Entry 7SZO (X-ray diffraction, 2.80 A resolution); this record covers chains C and E of the 5 polymer chains in the assembly.

[Chain C]
Molecule: Chaperone protein FimC
Source organism: Escherichia coli
UniProtKB: P31697 (FIMC_ECOLI); residues 1-205 here correspond to UniProt positions 37-241 (UniProt number = residue number + 36)
Sequence (205 residues; each row starts with the number of its first residue):
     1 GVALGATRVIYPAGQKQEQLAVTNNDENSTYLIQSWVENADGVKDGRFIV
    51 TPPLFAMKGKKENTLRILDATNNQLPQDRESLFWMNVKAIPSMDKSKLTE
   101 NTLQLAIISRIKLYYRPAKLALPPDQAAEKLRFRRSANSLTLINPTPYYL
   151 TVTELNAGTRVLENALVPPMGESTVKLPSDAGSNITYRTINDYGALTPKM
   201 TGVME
Disordered / not traced: 93-99

[Chain E]
Molecule: FimF protein
Source organism: Escherichia coli
UniProtKB: A0A1M0WRP3 (A0A1M0WRP3_ECOLX); residues 1-154 here correspond to UniProt positions 23-176 (UniProt number = residue number + 22)
Sequence (154 residues; numbered 1 to 154; the number before each row is that of its first residue):
     1 ADSTITIRGYVRDNGCSVAAESTNFTVDLMENAAKQFNNIGATTPVVPFR
    51 ILLSPCGNAVSAVKVGFTGVADSHNANLLALENTVSAAAGLGIQLLNEQQ
   101 NQIPLNAPSSALSWTTLTPGKPNTLNFYARLMATQVPVTAGHINATATFT
   151 LEYQ
Disulfides: Cys16-Cys56

[Chain C / chain E interface]
Contacting residue pairs (69; chain C residue first):
  Gly1(C) with Ser17(E); Val18(E)
  Val2(C) with Cys16(E); Ser17(E), hydrogen bond (backbone-side chain); Val18(E), hydrogen bond (backbone-backbone)
  Ala3(C) with Cys16(E); Ser17(E)
  Gly5(C) with Arg12(E); Asn14(E)
  Ala6(C) with Arg12(E)
  Thr7(C) with Asp13(E); Asn14(E); Gly15(E)
  Arg8(C) with Gln154(E), hydrogen bond (side chain-backbone)
  Asn25(C) with Ser17(E); Pro55(E)
  Trp84(C) with Glu152(E)
  Lys88(C) with Thr148(E)
  Glu100(C) with Asn24(E); Phe25(E)
  Asn101(C) with Asn24(E); Phe25(E), hydrogen bond (backbone-backbone); His142(E); Ile143(E), hydrogen bond (side chain-backbone); Asn144(E)
  Thr102(C) with Thr23(E); Ile143(E); Asn144(E); Ala145(E), hydrogen bond (backbone-backbone)
  Leu103(C) with Ser22(E); Thr23(E), hydrogen bond (backbone-backbone); Ala145(E), hydrophobic; Thr146(E); Ala147(E)
  Gln104(C) with Ala145(E); Thr146(E); Ala147(E), hydrogen bond (backbone-backbone)
  Leu105(C) with Ala20(E), hydrophobic; Glu21(E); Phe49(E), hydrophobic; Ala147(E)
  Ala106(C) with Ala147(E), hydrogen bond (backbone-backbone); Thr148(E); Phe149(E), hydrogen bond (backbone-backbone)
  Ile107(C) with Val18(E), hydrophobic; Ala20(E), hydrophobic; Phe149(E)
  Ile108(C) with Thr148(E); Phe149(E), hydrogen bond (backbone-backbone); Thr150(E); Leu151(E), hydrogen bond (backbone-backbone)
  Ser109(C) with Leu151(E)
  Arg110(C) with Leu151(E), hydrogen bond (backbone-backbone); Glu152(E), salt bridge; Tyr153(E), hydrogen bond (backbone-backbone)
  Ile111(C) with Tyr153(E), hydrophobic
  Lys112(C) with Gln154(E), hydrogen bond (side chain-backbone)
  Thr151(C) with Gln154(E)
  Val152(C) with Gln154(E)
  Thr153(C) with Ser61(E); Gln154(E), hydrogen bond
  Asn164(C) with Ala62(E); Gln154(E)
  Asp192(C) with Arg12(E)
  Tyr193(C) with Arg12(E); Asp13(E), hydrogen bond (backbone-backbone)
  Gly194(C) with Asp13(E); Ala59(E)
  Ala195(C) with Asp13(E)
Also at the interface, not in a pair above, chain C (33 interface residues in all): Leu4, Glu163
Also at the interface, not in a pair above, chain E (41 interface residues in all): Tyr10, Val11, Ala19, Ser54, Phe67, Leu79, Ile93, Leu95, Ser109, Trp114

[Overview]
Chain C and chain E form an interface of 33 and 41 residues respectively; the contacts include 17 hydrogen
bonds and 1 salt bridge. Polar pairs include Arg110(C)-Glu152(E), Val2(C)-Ser17(E) and Arg8(C)-Gln154(E).
Here chain C is Chaperone protein FimC and chain E is FimF protein, both from Escherichia coli. Entry 7SZO
(Structure of a bacterial fimbrial tip containing FocH) was determined by X-ray diffraction.
